Entry 7YAE (electron microscopy, 3.37 A resolution); this record covers chains E and D of the 6 polymer chains in the assembly.

[Chain E]
Molecule: Somatostatin receptor type 2
Organism: Homo sapiens
UniProt: P30874 (SSR2_HUMAN); residue numbers follow UniProt; this construct covers 1-369
Sequence (377 residues; numbered -7 to 369; the number before each row is that of its first residue; numbers below 1 keep their minus sign (Asp-7 is residue -7)):
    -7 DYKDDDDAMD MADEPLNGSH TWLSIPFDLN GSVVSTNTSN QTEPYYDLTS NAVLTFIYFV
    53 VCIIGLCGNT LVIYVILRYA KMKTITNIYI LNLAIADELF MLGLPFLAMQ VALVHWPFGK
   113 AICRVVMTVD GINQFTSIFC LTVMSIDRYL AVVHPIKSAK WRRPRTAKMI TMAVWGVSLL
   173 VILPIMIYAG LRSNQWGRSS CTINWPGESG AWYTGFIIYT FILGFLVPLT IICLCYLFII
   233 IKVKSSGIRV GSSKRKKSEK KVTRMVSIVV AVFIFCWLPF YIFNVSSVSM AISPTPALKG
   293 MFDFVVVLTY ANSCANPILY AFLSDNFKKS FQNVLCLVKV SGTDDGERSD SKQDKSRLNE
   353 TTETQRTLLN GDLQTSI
Unresolved in the structure: -7 to 41, 323-369
Disulfides: Cys115-Cys193
Differences from the reference sequence: expression tag (-7 to 0)
From the paper describing this entry:
  - binding site for Dpn-cys-phe-dtr-lys-thr-cys-tho (chain D): Asp122, Gln126, Tyr205, Phe208, Phe272, Asn276, Ser279, Ile284, Pro286, Phe294, Tyr302
  - mutagenesis - D122A, Q126A, F208A, F272A, I284A, K291A, Y302A: decreased signaling with Dpn-cys-phe-dtr-lys-thr-cys-tho (chain D)
  - mutagenesis - V103N: unchanged signaling with Dpn-cys-phe-dtr-lys-thr-cys-tho (chain D)
  - mutagenesis - N276A, F294A: abolished signaling with Dpn-cys-phe-dtr-lys-thr-cys-tho (chain D)
  - mutagenesis - N276A, I284A, K291A, F294A: decreased co-localization with Dpn-cys-phe-dtr-lys-thr-cys-tho (chain D)
  - specificity-determining residues: Val103

[Chain D]
Molecule: Dpn-cys-phe-dtr-lys-thr-cys-tho
Sequence (8 residues; each row starts with the number of its first residue):
     1 FCFWKTCX
Disulfides: Cys2-Cys7
Modified positions: Phe1 (D-phenylalanine; DPN); Trp4 (D-tryptophan; DTR); THO (reduced threonine) at position 8

[Chain E / chain D interface]
Contacting residue pairs (19; chain E residue first):
  Gln102(E) - Thr6(D)
  Met119(E) - Trp4(D)
  Asp122(E) - Lys5(D)  salt bridge
  Gln126(E) - Trp4(D)
  Gln126(E) - Lys5(D)  hydrogen bond
  Thr194(E) - Thr6(D)
  Thr194(E) - THO_8(D)
  Ile195(E) - Phe3(D)  hydrophobic
  Tyr205(E) - Phe3(D)  hydrophobic
  Phe208(E) - Phe3(D)  hydrophobic
  Phe272(E) - Trp4(D)
  Asn276(E) - Trp4(D)
  Ser279(E) - Cys2(D)  hydrogen bond (side chain-backbone)
  Pro286(E) - Phe1(D)
  Lys291(E) - Cys7(D)
  Phe294(E) - Trp4(D)
  Phe294(E) - Lys5(D)
  Val298(E) - Lys5(D)
  Tyr302(E) - Lys5(D)  hydrogen bond
Also at the interface, not in a pair above, chain E (25 interface residues in all): Ile177, Arg184, Ser185, Ser192, Cys193, Trp204, Val280, Ile284, Thr287

[Overview]
Chain E and chain D form an interface of 25 and 8 residues respectively, with 3 hydrogen bonds and 1 salt
bridge. Polar pairs include Asp122(E)-Lys5(D), Gln126(E)-Lys5(D) and Ser279(E)-Cys2(D). From the paper: a
binding site for Dpn-cys-phe-dtr-lys-thr-cys-tho (chain D) at Asp122(E), Gln126(E) and Tyr205(E) among others;
D122A, Q126A and F208A of chain E, among others, reduce signaling with Dpn-cys-phe-dtr-lys-thr-cys-tho (chain
D); 10 substitutions were tested in all.
Here chain E is Somatostatin receptor type 2 (Homo sapiens) and chain D is Dpn-cys-phe-dtr-lys-thr-cys-tho.
Entry 7YAE (Octreotide-bound SSTR2-Gi complex) was determined by electron microscopy together with 7YAC from
the same study.
